Entry 8AHM (X-ray diffraction, 2.42 A resolution); this record covers chains A and F of the 6 polymer chains in the assembly.

== Chain A ==
Protein: Tubulin alpha-1B chain
From: Bos taurus
UniProt: P81947 (TBA1B_BOVIN); residue numbers follow UniProt; this construct covers 1-451
Sequence (451 residues; each row starts with the number of its first residue):
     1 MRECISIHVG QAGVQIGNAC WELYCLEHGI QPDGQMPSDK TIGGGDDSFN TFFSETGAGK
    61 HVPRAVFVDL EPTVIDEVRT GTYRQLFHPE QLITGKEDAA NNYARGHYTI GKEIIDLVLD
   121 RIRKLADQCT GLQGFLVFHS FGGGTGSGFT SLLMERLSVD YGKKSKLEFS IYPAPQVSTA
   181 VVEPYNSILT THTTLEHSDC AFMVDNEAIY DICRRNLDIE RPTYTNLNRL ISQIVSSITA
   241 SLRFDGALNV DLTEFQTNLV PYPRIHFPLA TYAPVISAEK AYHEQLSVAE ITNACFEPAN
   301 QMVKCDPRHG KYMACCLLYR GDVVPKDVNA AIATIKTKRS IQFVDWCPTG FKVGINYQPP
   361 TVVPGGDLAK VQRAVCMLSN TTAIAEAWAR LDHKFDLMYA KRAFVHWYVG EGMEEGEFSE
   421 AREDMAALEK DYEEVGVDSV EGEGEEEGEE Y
Not modelled in the structure: 438-451
Metal / ion sites: Ca2+: D39, T41, G44, E55
Ligand contacts: GTP (guanosine-5'-triphosphate): G10, Q11, A12, Q15, I16, D69, D98, A99, A100, N101, S140, G142, G143, G144, T145, G146, I171, P173, V177, S178, T179, E183, N206, Y224, L227, N228, I231

== Chain F ==
Protein: Tubulin tyrosine ligase
From: Gallus gallus
UniProt: E1BQ43 (E1BQ43_CHICK); numbering as in UniProt (aligned over 1-378)
Sequence (384 residues; row label = number of the first residue in the row):
     1 MYTFVVRDEN SSVYAEVSRL LLATGQWKRL RKDNPRFNLM LGERNRLPFG RLGHEPGLVQ
    61 LVNYYRGADK LCRKASLVKL IKTSPELSES CTWFPESYVI YPTNLKTPVA PAQNGIRHLI
   121 NNTRTDEREV FLAAYNRRRE GREGNVWIAK SSAGAKGEGI LISSEASELL DFIDEQGQVH
   181 VIQKYLEKPL LLEPGHRKFD IRSWVLVDHL YNIYLYREGV LRTSSEPYNS ANFQDKTCHL
   241 TNHCIQKEYS KNYGRYEEGN EMFFEEFNQY LMDALNTTLE NSILLQIKHI IRSCLMCIEP
   301 AISTKHLHYQ SFQLFGFDFM VDEELKVWLI EVNGAPACAQ KLYAELCQGI VDVAISSVFP
   361 LADTGQKTSQ PTSIFIKLHH HHHH
Not modelled in the structure: 89-90, 103-125, 137-143, 152-158, 172-178, 232-236, 249-251, 362-372, 381-384
Construct notes: expression tag (379-384)
Metal / ion sites: Mg2+: E331, N333 (together with AMP-PCP)
Ligand contacts: AMP-PCP (ACP; phosphomethylphosphonic acid adenylate ester): K74, I148, K150, I160, Q183, K184, Y185, L186, K198, D200, R202, R222, H239, L240, T241, N242, D318, M320, I330, E331, N333

== How chain A and chain F interact ==
Contacting residue pairs - 22 pairs, chain A then chain F:
  Q176(A) with P56(F)
  E207(A) with H54(F), salt bridge
  E297(A) with H306(F), salt bridge
  K304(A) with H54(F)
  D306(A) with R66(F); L307(F)
  R308(A) with P300(F), hydrogen bond (side chain-backbone); A301(F); I302(F); S303(F), hydrogen bond (side chain-backbone); L307(F)
  H309(A) with R66(F), hydrogen bond (side chain-backbone); G67(F); A301(F), hydrogen bond (side chain-backbone)
  K338(A) with P300(F)
  S340(A) with A301(F)
  E386(A) with G50(F); R66(F), salt bridge
  R390(A) with G50(F); H54(F)
  H393(A) with R51(F)
  E433(A) with R46(F), salt bridge
Also at the interface, not in a pair above, chain A (15 interface residues in all): P298, C305
Also at the interface, not in a pair above, chain F (15 interface residues in all): G53, H308

== Summary ==
Chain A and chain F each contribute 15 residues to their interface, with 4 hydrogen bonds and 4 salt bridges.
Polar pairs include E207(A)-H54(F), E297(A)-H306(F) and E386(A)-R66(F). Ligands of chain A: GTP. Bound to
chain F: AMP-PCP. D39(A), T41(A), G44(A) and E55(A) coordinate Ca2+.
Chain A is Tubulin alpha-1B chain (Bos taurus) and chain F is Tubulin tyrosine ligase (Gallus gallus); the
structure, Crystal structure of tubulin in complex with C(13)/C(13')-Bis-Desmethyl-Disorazole Z, was
determined by X-ray diffraction.
